Entry 9NR2 (X-ray diffraction, 2.71 A resolution); this record covers chains D and F of the 6 polymer chains in the assembly.

Chain D (and F):
Name: Hemagglutinin HA2
From: Influenza A virus
Notes: chain F of this document is another copy of the same molecule, construct and numbering; everything in this record applies to it too
UniProtKB: A0A1L7N0F8 (A0A1L7N0F8_9INFA); residues 1-174 here correspond to UniProt positions 345-518 (UniProt number = residue number + 344)
Sequence (177 residues; row label = number of the first residue in the row):
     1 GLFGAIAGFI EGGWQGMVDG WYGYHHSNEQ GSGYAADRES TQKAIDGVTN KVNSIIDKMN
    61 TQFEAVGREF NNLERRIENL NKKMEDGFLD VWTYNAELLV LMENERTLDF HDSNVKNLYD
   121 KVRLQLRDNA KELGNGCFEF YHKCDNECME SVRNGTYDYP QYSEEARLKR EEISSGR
Disordered / not traced: 175-177 (chain F: fully traced)
Construct notes: expression tag (175-177)
Disulfides: Cys-144/Cys-148

Interface between chain D and chain F:
Residue-residue contacts (55):
  Phe-3(D) / Leu-2(F)  hydrophobic
  Phe-3(D) / Phe-3(F)  hydrophobic
  Ser-54(D) / Leu-101(F)
  Ile-55(D) / Tyr-94(F)  hydrogen bond (backbone-side chain)
  Lys-58(D) / Tyr-94(F)
  Lys-58(D) / Glu-97(F)  salt bridge
  Lys-58(D) / Leu-101(F)
  Met-59(D) / Tyr-94(F)  hydrophobic
  Asn-60(D) / Asp-90(F)
  Gln-62(D) / Asp-86(F)  hydrogen bond (side chain-backbone)
  Gln-62(D) / Leu-89(F)
  Gln-62(D) / Asp-90(F)  hydrogen bond
  Glu-64(D) / Lys-82(F)  salt bridge
  Glu-64(D) / Lys-83(F)
  Glu-64(D) / Asp-86(F)
  Ala-65(D) / Asn-79(F)
  Ala-65(D) / Lys-83(F)
  Val-66(D) / Lys-83(F)
  Glu-69(D) / Arg-76(F)  hydrogen bond (backbone-side chain)
  Phe-70(D) / Arg-76(F)
  Glu-74(D) / Arg-76(F)  salt bridge
  Asn-81(D) / Lys-83(F)  hydrogen bond
  Met-84(D) / Leu-80(F)  hydrophobic
  Met-84(D) / Lys-83(F)
  Met-84(D) / Met-84(F)  hydrophobic
  Glu-85(D) / Lys-83(F)  salt bridge
  Phe-88(D) / Met-84(F)
  Phe-88(D) / Gly-87(F)
  Phe-88(D) / Phe-88(F)
  Val-91(D) / Val-91(F)  hydrophobic
  Trp-92(D) / Asp-90(F)
  Trp-92(D) / Val-91(F)  hydrophobic
  Trp-92(D) / Tyr-94(F)  hydrophobic
  Asn-95(D) / Asn-95(F)  hydrogen bond
  Leu-99(D) / Tyr-94(F)
  Leu-99(D) / Leu-98(F)  hydrophobic
  Leu-99(D) / Met-102(F)  hydrophobic
  Glu-103(D) / Met-102(F)
  Arg-106(D) / Glu-105(F)  salt bridge
  Arg-106(D) / Arg-106(F)
  Arg-106(D) / Asp-109(F)  salt bridge
  Phe-110(D) / Leu-2(F)  hydrophobic
  Ser-113(D) / Leu-2(F)  hydrogen bond (side chain-backbone)
  Asn-117(D) / Gly-1(F)  hydrogen bond (side chain-backbone)
  Asn-117(D) / Leu-2(F)  hydrogen bond (side chain-backbone)
  Asn-117(D) / Phe-3(F)
  Asn-117(D) / Gly-4(F)
  Arg-123(D) / Glu-132(F)  salt bridge
  Leu-124(D) / Phe-9(F)  hydrophobic
  Leu-124(D) / Glu-132(F)
  Arg-127(D) / Lys-131(F)
  Arg-127(D) / Glu-132(F)  hydrogen bond (side chain-backbone)
  Glu-164(D) / Ser-174(F)
  Glu-164(D) / Ser-175(F)
  Arg-167(D) / Ser-174(F)
Also at the interface, not in a pair above, chain D (36 interface residues in all): Lys-43, Thr-61, Phe-63, Ile-77, Leu-80
Also at the interface, not in a pair above, chain F (34 interface residues in all): Ile-77, Leu-133, Gly-134, Gly-176

Overview:
Chain D and chain F form an interface of 36 and 34 residues respectively; the contacts include 10 hydrogen
bonds and 7 salt bridges. Polar pairs include Lys-58(D)/Glu-97(F), Glu-64(D)/Lys-82(F) and
Glu-74(D)/Arg-76(F).
Both chains are Hemagglutinin HA2 (Influenza A virus). Entry 9NR2 (Crystal structure of H5 hemagglutinin from
the influenza virus A/black swan/Akita/1/2016 with LSTa) was determined by X-ray diffraction, deposited
together with 9NR5 and 9NRB.
